PDB entry 9J1K | electron microscopy, 2.88 A resolution | chains J and M of the 45 polymer chains in the assembly

# Chain J
Molecule: FtbJ
Source organism: Listeria monocytogenes
UniProt: A0A239T408 (A0A239T408_LISMN); residues 1-622 here = UniProt positions 1-622
Chain sequence (622 residues; each row starts with the number of its first residue):
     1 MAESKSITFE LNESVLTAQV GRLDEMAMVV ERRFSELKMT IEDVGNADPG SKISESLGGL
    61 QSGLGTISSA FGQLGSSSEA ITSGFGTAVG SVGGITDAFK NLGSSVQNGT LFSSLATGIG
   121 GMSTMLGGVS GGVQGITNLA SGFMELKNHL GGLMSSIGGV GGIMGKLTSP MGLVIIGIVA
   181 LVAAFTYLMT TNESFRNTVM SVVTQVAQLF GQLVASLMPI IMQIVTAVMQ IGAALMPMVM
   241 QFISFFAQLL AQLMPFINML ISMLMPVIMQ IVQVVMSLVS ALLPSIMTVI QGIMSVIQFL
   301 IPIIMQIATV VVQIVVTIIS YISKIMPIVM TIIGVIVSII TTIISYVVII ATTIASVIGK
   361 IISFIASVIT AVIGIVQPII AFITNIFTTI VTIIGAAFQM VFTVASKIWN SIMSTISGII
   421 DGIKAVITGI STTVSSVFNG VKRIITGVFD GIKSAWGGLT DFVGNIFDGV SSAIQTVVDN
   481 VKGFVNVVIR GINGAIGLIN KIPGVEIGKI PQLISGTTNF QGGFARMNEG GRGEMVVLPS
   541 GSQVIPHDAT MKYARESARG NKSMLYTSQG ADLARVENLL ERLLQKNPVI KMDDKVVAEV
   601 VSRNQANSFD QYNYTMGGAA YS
Unresolved in the structure: 1-572

# Chain M
Molecule: CCA-adding enzyme
Source organism: Listeria monocytogenes
UniProt: A0A0E1A1J3 (A0A0E1A1J3_LISMN); numbering as in UniProt (aligned over 1-99)
Chain sequence (99 residues; numbered 1 to 99; the number before each row is that of its first residue):
     1 MATEIRVLKN VDDTVFYPKT HVTAVEGLDS ATTTTSGLMP ASDKTKLNGI EANAEKNNVT
    61 AIDIANWNKK QDAILVSENG SNFKITVTNA GELKATKVE
Unresolved in the structure: 1-72

# Chain J / chain M interface
Residue-residue contacts - 24 pairs, chain J then chain M:
  Glu577(J) with Leu75(M); Val76(M)
  Leu580(J) with Asn79(M); Phe83(M)
  Glu581(J) with Asn79(M)
  Leu583(J) with Phe83(M)
  Leu584(J) with Asn82(M); Phe83(M), hydrophobic; Thr86(M)
  Pro588(J) with Thr86(M); Ala90(M); Gly91(M), hydrogen bond (backbone-backbone)
  Val589(J) with Gly91(M); Leu93(M), hydrophobic
  Ile590(J) with Gly91(M); Glu92(M), hydrogen bond (backbone-backbone); Leu93(M)
  Lys591(J) with Leu93(M); Lys94(M), hydrogen bond (side chain-backbone); Ala95(M)
  Met592(J) with Leu93(M), hydrogen bond (backbone-backbone); Lys94(M), hydrogen bond
  Asp593(J) with Lys94(M)
  Asp594(J) with Lys94(M)
Also at the interface, not in a pair above, chain J (13 interface residues in all): Val597
From the paper, about this interface:
  - interface residues, chain J: Leu573(J)

# In short
The interface between chain J and chain M involves 13 residues on one side and 12 on the other, with 5
hydrogen bonds. Among the polar pairs are Lys591(J)-Lys94(M), Met592(J)-Lys94(M) and Pro588(J)-Gly91(M). The
paper reports the interface residue Leu573(J).
Chain J is FtbJ and chain M is CCA-adding enzyme, both from Listeria monocytogenes; the structure, Tip region
of monocin, was determined by electron microscopy, deposited together with 9J1J and 9J1L.
